Entry 6UR3 (X-ray diffraction, 1.42 A resolution); this record covers chain A.

Chain A:
Molecule: Beta-lactamase
Source organism: Pseudomonas aeruginosa
Notes: EC 3.5.2.6
Reference sequence: Q541D8 (Q541D8_PSEAI); numbering as in UniProt (aligned over 27-397)
Chain sequence (375 residues; each row starts with the number of its first residue):
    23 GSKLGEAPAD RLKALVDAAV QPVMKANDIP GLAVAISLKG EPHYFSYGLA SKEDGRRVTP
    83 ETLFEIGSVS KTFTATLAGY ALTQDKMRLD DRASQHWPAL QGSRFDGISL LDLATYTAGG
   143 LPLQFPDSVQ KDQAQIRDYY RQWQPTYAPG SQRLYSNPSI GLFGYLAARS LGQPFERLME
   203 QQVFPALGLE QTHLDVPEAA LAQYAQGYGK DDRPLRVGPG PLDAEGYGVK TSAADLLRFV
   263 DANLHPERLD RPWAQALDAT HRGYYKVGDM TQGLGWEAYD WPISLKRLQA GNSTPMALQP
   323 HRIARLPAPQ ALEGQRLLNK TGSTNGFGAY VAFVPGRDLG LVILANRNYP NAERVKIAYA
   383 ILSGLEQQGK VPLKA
Disordered / not traced: 23-26, 390-397
Construct notes: expression tag (23-26); engineered mutation Ala-397 (Arg in Q541D8)
Glycans and other covalent adducts: 2-hydroxyethyl hydrogen phenylboronate (QFP) linked to Ser-90
Ligand contacts: 2-hydroxyethyl hydrogen phenylboronate (QFP): Gly-89, Lys-93, Leu-145, Gln-146, Tyr-177, Asn-179, Tyr-249, Lys-342, Thr-343, Gly-344, Ser-345

Overview:
2-hydroxyethyl hydrogen phenylboronate is covalently linked to Ser-90.
Chain A is Beta-lactamase (Pseudomonas aeruginosa); the structure, Serendipitous Discovery of Aryl Boronic
Acids as beta-Lactamase Inhibitors, was determined by X-ray diffraction together with 6UQS, 6UQT and 6UQU from
the same study.
